PDB entry 6C6S | electron microscopy, 3.70 A resolution | chains G and H of the 9 polymer chains in the assembly

Chain G (and H):
Name: DNA-directed RNA polymerase subunit alpha
From: Escherichia coli (strain K12)
Notes: EC 2.7.7.6; chain H of this document is another copy of the same molecule, construct and numbering; everything in this record applies to it too
Reference sequence: P0A7Z4 (RPOA_ECOLI); numbering as in UniProt (aligned over 1-234)
Chain sequence (239 residues; numbered 1 to 239; the number before each row is that of its first residue):
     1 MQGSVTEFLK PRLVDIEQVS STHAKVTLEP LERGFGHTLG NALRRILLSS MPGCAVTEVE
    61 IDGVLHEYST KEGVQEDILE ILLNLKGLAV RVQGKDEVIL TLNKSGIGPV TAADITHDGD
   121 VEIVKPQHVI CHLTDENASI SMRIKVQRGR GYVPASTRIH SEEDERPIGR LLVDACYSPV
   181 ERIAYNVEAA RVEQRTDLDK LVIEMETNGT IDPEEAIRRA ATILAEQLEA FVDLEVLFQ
Not modelled in the structure: 1-6, 160-166, 235-239 (chain H: 1-3, 159-168, 233-239)
Construct notes: expression tag (235-239)
Curated features (UniProtKB/Swiss-Prot):
  - region: Glu-162 to Glu-165 (Required for interaction with Crp at class II promoters)
  - mutagenesis: Arg-45 (R45C: In rpoA112; temperature-sensitive, blocks RNA polymerase assembly), Glu-162 to Glu-165 (5-fold decrease in CRP-class II promoter-dependent transcription), Glu-165 (E165K: 5-fold decrease in CRP-class II promoter-dependent transcription), Arg-191 (R191C: In rpoA101; temperature-sensitive)

Chain G / chain H interface:
Pairs across the interface (59):
  Glu-7(G) / Arg-150(H)  hydrogen bond (backbone-side chain)
  Phe-8(G) / Arg-150(H)
  Phe-8(G) / Ile-223(H)  hydrophobic
  Phe-8(G) / Gln-227(H)
  Leu-9(G) / Gln-227(H)  hydrogen bond (backbone-side chain)
  Lys-10(G) / Glu-226(H)
  Pro-11(G) / Gln-227(H)
  Pro-11(G) / Ala-230(H)
  Leu-13(G) / Phe-231(H)  hydrophobic
  Leu-28(G) / Phe-231(H)  hydrophobic
  Glu-32(G) / Arg-150(H)  salt bridge
  Gly-34(G) / Arg-45(H)
  Phe-35(G) / Ile-46(H)  hydrophobic
  Phe-35(G) / Ser-50(H)
  Phe-35(G) / Ile-223(H)  hydrophobic
  His-37(G) / Arg-45(H)
  Thr-38(G) / Ala-42(H)
  Thr-38(G) / Arg-45(H)  hydrogen bond
  Leu-39(G) / Leu-224(H)  hydrophobic
  Leu-39(G) / Leu-228(H)  hydrophobic
  Asn-41(G) / Asn-41(H)
  Ala-42(G) / Thr-38(H)
  Arg-45(G) / Gly-34(H)  hydrogen bond (side chain-backbone)
  Arg-45(G) / His-37(H)
  Arg-45(G) / Thr-38(H)
  Ile-46(G) / Phe-35(H)  hydrophobic
  Ser-49(G) / Phe-35(H)
  Ser-50(G) / Phe-8(H)
  Pro-52(G) / Val-5(H)  hydrophobic
  Arg-148(G) / Val-5(H)
  Gly-149(G) / Val-5(H)
  Arg-150(G) / Ser-4(H)  hydrogen bond (side chain-backbone)
  Arg-150(G) / Val-5(H)
  Arg-150(G) / Glu-7(H)  hydrogen bond (side chain-backbone)
  Arg-150(G) / Phe-8(H)
  Arg-150(G) / Glu-32(H)  salt bridge
  Arg-218(G) / Phe-231(H)  hydrogen bond (side chain-backbone)
  Ala-221(G) / Phe-231(H)  hydrophobic
  Ala-221(G) / Val-232(H)
  Thr-222(G) / Val-232(H)
  Ile-223(G) / Phe-8(H)  hydrophobic
  Ile-223(G) / Phe-35(H)  hydrophobic
  Leu-224(G) / Leu-228(H)  hydrophobic
  Ala-225(G) / Val-232(H)  hydrophobic
  Gln-227(G) / Phe-8(H)
  Gln-227(G) / Pro-11(H)
  Gln-227(G) / Phe-35(H)
  Gln-227(G) / Leu-39(H)
  Leu-228(G) / Leu-39(H)  hydrophobic
  Leu-228(G) / Ala-221(H)
  Leu-228(G) / Leu-224(H)  hydrophobic
  Leu-228(G) / Ala-225(H)
  Ala-230(G) / Pro-11(H)
  Phe-231(G) / Leu-13(H)  hydrophobic
  Phe-231(G) / Leu-28(H)  hydrophobic
  Phe-231(G) / Ile-217(H)  hydrophobic
  Phe-231(G) / Arg-218(H)  hydrogen bond (backbone-side chain)
  Phe-231(G) / Ala-221(H)  hydrophobic
  Val-232(G) / Thr-222(H)
Also at the interface, not in a pair above, chain G (37 interface residues in all): Arg-12, Leu-31, Glu-226
Also at the interface, not in a pair above, chain H (35 interface residues in all): Thr-6, Arg-12, Leu-43

Summary:
The interface between chain G and chain H involves 37 residues on one side and 35 on the other; the contacts
include 8 hydrogen bonds and 2 salt bridges. Polar contacts include Glu-32(G)/Arg-150(H), Glu-7(G)/Arg-150(H)
and Leu-9(G)/Gln-227(H). UniProt lists 6 mutagenesis sites on chain G.
Both chains are DNA-directed RNA polymerase subunit alpha (Escherichia coli (strain K12)). Entry 6C6S (CryoEM
structure of E.coli RNA polymerase elongation complex bound with RfaH) was determined by electron microscopy
together with 6C6T and 6C6U from the same study.
